PDB entry 7U50 | electron microscopy, 3.40 A resolution | chains D and I of the 11 polymer chains in the assembly

== Chain D ==
Name: Histone H2B type 1-C/E/F/G/I
Organism: Homo sapiens
UniProtKB: P62807 (H2B1C_HUMAN); residues 1-125 here correspond to UniProt positions 2-126 (UniProt number = residue number + 1)
Amino-acid sequence (125 residues; numbered 1 to 125; the number before each row is that of its first residue):
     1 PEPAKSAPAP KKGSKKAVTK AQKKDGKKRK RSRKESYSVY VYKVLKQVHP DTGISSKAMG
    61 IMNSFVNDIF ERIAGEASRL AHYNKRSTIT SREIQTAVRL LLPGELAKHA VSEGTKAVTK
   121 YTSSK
Disordered / not traced: 1-31, 124-125
Curated features (UniProtKB/Swiss-Prot):
  - modified residue: Pro1 (N-acetylproline), Glu2 (ADP-ribosyl glutamic acid), Lys5 (N6-(2-hydroxyisobutyryl)lysine), Ser6 (ADP-ribosylserine), Lys11 (N6-(beta-hydroxybutyryl)lysine), Lys12 (N6-(2-hydroxyisobutyryl)lysine), Ser14 (Phosphoserine), Lys15 (N6-acetyllysine), Lys16 (N6-(beta-hydroxybutyryl)lysine), Lys20 (N6-(2-hydroxyisobutyryl)lysine), Lys23 (N6-(2-hydroxyisobutyryl)lysine), Lys24 (N6-(2-hydroxyisobutyryl)lysine), Lys34 (N6-(2-hydroxyisobutyryl)lysine), Glu35 (PolyADP-ribosyl glutamic acid), Ser36 (Phosphoserine), Lys43 (N6-(2-hydroxyisobutyryl)lysine), Lys46 (N6-(2-hydroxyisobutyryl)lysine), Lys57 (N6,N6-dimethyllysine), Arg79 (Dimethylated arginine), Lys85 (N6,N6,N6-trimethyllysine) and 6 more in UniProt
  - glycosylation: Ser112 (O-linked (GlcNAc) serine)
  - cross-link (Glycyl lysine isopeptide (Lys-Gly)): Lys5 (interchain with G-Cter in SUMO2), Lys20 (interchain with G-Cter in SUMO2), Lys34 (interchain with G-Cter in ubiquitin), Lys120 (interchain with G-Cter in ubiquitin)

== Chain I ==
Molecule: 147-nt DNA strand
Sequence (147 nucleotides; each row starts with the number of its first residue):
     1 ATCGAGAATC CCGGTGCCGA GGCCGCTCAA TTGGTCGTAG ACAGCTCTAG CACCGCTTAA
    61 ACGCACGTAC GCGCTGTCCC CCGCGTTTTA ACCGCCAAGG GGATTACTCC CTAGTCTCCA
   121 GGCACGTGTC AGATATATXC ATCCGAT
Disordered / not traced: 1-2, 147
Modified / non-standard residues: 3DR (1',2'-dideoxyribofuranose-5'-phosphate) at position 139

== How chain D and chain I interact ==
Contacting residue pairs (13; chain D residue first):
  Ser32(D) - DT104(I)  hydrogen bond to the phosphate
  Arg33(D) - DT27(I)  hydrogen bond to the phosphate
  Arg33(D) - DC28(I)  salt bridge to the phosphate
  Tyr42(D) - DG21(I)  hydrogen bond to the phosphate
  Tyr42(D) - DG22(I)  phosphate contact
  Gly53(D) - DG21(I)  phosphate contact
  Ile54(D) - DA20(I)  sugar contact
  Ile54(D) - DG21(I)  hydrogen bond to the phosphate
  Ser56(D) - DA20(I)  hydrogen bond to the phosphate
  Arg86(D) - DG40(I)  phosphate contact
  Arg86(D) - DA41(I)  salt bridge to the phosphate
  Ser87(D) - DG40(I)  hydrogen bond to the phosphate
  Thr88(D) - DG40(I)  phosphate contact
Interface residues without a listed pair, chain D (11 interface residues in all): Glu35, Ser55
Interface residues without a listed pair, chain I (10 interface residues in all): DA29, DA39

== Overview ==
11 residues of chain D face 10 of chain I across their interface, with 6 hydrogen bonds and 2 salt bridges.
Polar pairs include Ser32(D)-DT104(I), Arg33(D)-DT27(I) and Tyr42(D)-DG21(I).
Chain D is Histone H2B type 1-C/E/F/G/I (Homo sapiens) and chain I is a 147-nt DNA strand; the structure, APE1
bound to a nucleosome core particle with AP-site at SHL-6, was determined by electron microscopy (same
publication as 7U51, 7U52 and 7U53).
